Entry 3HV5 (X-ray diffraction, 2.25 A resolution); this record covers chain A.

== Chain A ==
Protein: Mitogen-activated protein kinase 14
Organism: Homo sapiens
Notes: EC 2.7.11.24
UniProt: Q16539 (MK14_HUMAN); numbering as in UniProt (aligned over 2-360)
Amino-acid sequence (360 residues; each row starts with the number of its first residue):
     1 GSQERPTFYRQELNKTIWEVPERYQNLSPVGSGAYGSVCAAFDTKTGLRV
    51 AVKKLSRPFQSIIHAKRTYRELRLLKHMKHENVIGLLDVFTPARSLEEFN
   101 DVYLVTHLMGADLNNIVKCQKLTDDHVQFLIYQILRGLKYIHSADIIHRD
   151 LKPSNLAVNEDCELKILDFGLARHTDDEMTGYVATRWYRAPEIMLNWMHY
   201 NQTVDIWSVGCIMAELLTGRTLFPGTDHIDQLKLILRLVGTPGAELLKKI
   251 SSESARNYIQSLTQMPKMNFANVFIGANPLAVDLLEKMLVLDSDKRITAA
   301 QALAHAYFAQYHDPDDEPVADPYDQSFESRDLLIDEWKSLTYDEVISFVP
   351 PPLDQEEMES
Not modelled in the structure: 1-3, 173-182, 353-360
Sequence notes: expression tag (1)
Ligand contacts: R24 (1-[3-tert-butyl-1-(4-methylphenyl)-1H-pyrazol-5-yl]-3-{3-[(6-nitroquinolin-4-yl)amino]phenyl}urea): Val30, Gly31, Val38, Ala51, Lys53, Arg67, Arg70, Glu71, Leu74, Leu75, Met78, Val83, Ile84, Leu104, Thr106, His107, Leu108, Met109, Ile141, Ile146, His148, Ile166, Leu167, Asp168, Phe169, Leu171
Swiss-Prot annotation at these positions:
  - motif: Thr180 to Tyr182 (TXY)
  - active site: Asp168 (Proton acceptor)
  - binding site (ATP): Val30 to Val38, Lys53
  - modified residue: Ser2 (N-acetylserine), Thr16 (Phosphothreonine), Lys53 (N6-acetyllysine), Lys152 (N6-acetyllysine), Thr180 (Phosphothreonine), Tyr182 (Phosphotyrosine), Thr263 (Phosphothreonine), Tyr323 (Phosphotyrosine)
  - natural variant: Ala51 (A51V: In a gastric adenocarcinoma sample), Pro322 (P322R: In a lung adenocarcinoma sample)
  - mutagenesis: Ala34 (A34V: Lowered kinase activity), Lys53 (K53R: Loss of kinase activity), Lys54 (K54R: Impairs MAP2K6/MKK6-dependent autophosphorylation), Tyr69 (Y69H: Lowered kinase activity), Asp168 (D168A: Loss of kinase activity), Thr175 (T175A: No effect on either the kinase activity or tyrosine phosphorylation), Asp176 (D176A: Emulation of the active state. Increase in activity; when associated with S-327 or L-327), Asp177 (D177A: Loss of kinase activity), Thr180 (T180E: Loss of kinase activity), Tyr182 (Y182F: Loss of kinase activity), Ala320 (A320T: Lowered kinase activity), Phe327 (F327L: Emulation of the active state. Increase in activity; when associated with A-176; F327S: Emulation of the active state. Increase in activity; when associated with A-176), 1 further mutagenesis entry in UniProt

== Overview ==
Ligands of chain A: compound R24. From UniProt: active-site residue Asp168, 10 ATP-binding residues and 13
mutagenesis sites.
Chain A is Mitogen-activated protein kinase 14 (Homo sapiens); the structure, Human p38 MAP Kinase in Complex
with RL24, was determined by X-ray diffraction, deposited together with 3HV3, 3HV4, 3HV6 and 3HV7.
